Entry 3NI2 (X-ray diffraction, 1.90 A resolution); this record covers chain A.

Chain A:
Protein: 4-coumarate:CoA ligase
From: Populus tomentosa
Notes: EC 6.2.1.12
UniProtKB: Q941M3 (Q941M3_POPTO); residues 1-536 here = UniProt positions 1-536
Chain sequence (536 residues; each row starts with the number of its first residue):
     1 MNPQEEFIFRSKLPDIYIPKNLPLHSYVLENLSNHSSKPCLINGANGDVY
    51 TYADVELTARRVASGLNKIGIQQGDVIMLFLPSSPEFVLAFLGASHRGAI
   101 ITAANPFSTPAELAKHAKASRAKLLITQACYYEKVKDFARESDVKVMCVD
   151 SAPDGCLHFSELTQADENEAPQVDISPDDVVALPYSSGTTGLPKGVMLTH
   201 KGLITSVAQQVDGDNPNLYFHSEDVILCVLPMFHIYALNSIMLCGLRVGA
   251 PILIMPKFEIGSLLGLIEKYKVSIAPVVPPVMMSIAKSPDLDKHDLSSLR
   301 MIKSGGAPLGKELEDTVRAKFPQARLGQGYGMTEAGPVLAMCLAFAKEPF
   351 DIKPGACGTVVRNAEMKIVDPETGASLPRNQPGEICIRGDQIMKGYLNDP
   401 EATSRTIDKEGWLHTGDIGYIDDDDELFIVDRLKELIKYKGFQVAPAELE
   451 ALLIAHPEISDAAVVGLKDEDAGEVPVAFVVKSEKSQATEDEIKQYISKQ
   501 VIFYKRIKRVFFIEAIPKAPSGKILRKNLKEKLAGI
Disordered / not traced: 1-4, 533-536
Small-molecule neighbours: AYL (5'-O-{(S)-hydroxy[3-(4-hydroxyphenyl)propoxy]phosphoryl}adenosine): S186, Q210, I235, Y236, S240, K303, G305, G306, A307, P308, Q328, G329, Y330, G331, M332, T333, E334, P337, V338, M341, C357, T415, D417, I429, R432, K434, L436, K438, Q443
From the paper describing this entry:
  - binding site for AYL: Y236, S240, K303, G305, G306, A307, Q328 to A335, P337, V338, R432, K434, K438, Q443
  - conformationally variable residues (domain motion, loop rearrangement, side-chain flip): H234, Y236, S304 to P308, G441
  - contacts within the chain: Y236-V277 (hydrogen bond)
  - catalytic residues: K438, Q443, K523 (proposed by the authors, not directly observed)
  - specificity-determining residues: Y236, G331, V338
  - mutagenesis - Y236A: increased catalytic activity
  - mutagenesis - Y236W, S240A, K303A, G331A, K438A, K438A/Q443A, Q443A, K523A: abolished catalytic activity
  - mutagenesis - Y236F: decreased catalytic activity on caffeic acid
  - mutagenesis - Y236F: decreased catalytic activity on ferulic acid
  - mutagenesis - Y236F: unchanged catalytic activity on 4-coumaric acid
  - mutagenesis - G305A: decreased catalytic activity on 4-coumaric and caffeic acids

Overview:
Ligands of chain A: compound AYL. The paper reports catalytic residues K438, Q443 and K523; Y236W, S240A and
K303A, among others, abolish catalytic activity; 11 substitutions were tested in all.
Chain A is 4-coumarate:CoA ligase (Populus tomentosa); the structure, Crystal structures and enzymatic
mechanisms of a Populus tomentosa 4-coumarate:CoA ligase, was determined by X-ray diffraction (same
publication as 3A9U and 3A9V).
